2WRU - chains A and B; structure by X-ray diffraction, 1.57 A resolution.

== Chain A ==
Molecule: Insulin A chain
Reference sequence: P01308 (INS_HUMAN); residues 1-21 here correspond to UniProt positions 90-110 (UniProt number = residue number + 89)
Amino-acid sequence (21 residues; row label = number of the first residue in the row):
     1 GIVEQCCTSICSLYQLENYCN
Disulfide bonds: Cys6-Cys11

== Chain B ==
Molecule: Insulin B chain
Reference sequence: P01308 (INS_HUMAN); residues 1-26 here correspond to UniProt positions 25-50 (UniProt number = residue number + 24)
Amino-acid sequence (26 residues; each row starts with the number of its first residue):
     1 FVNQHLCGSHLVEALYLVCGERGFFA
Not modelled in the structure: 1
Construct notes: engineered mutation Ala26 (Tyr50 in P01308)
Modified residues: Ala26 (n^2^-methyl-l-alaninamide; ZZJ)
From the paper describing this entry:
  - conformationally variable residues (loop rearrangement): Asn3 to His5

== Interface between chain A and chain B ==
Cross-chain cystine bridges: Cys7(A)-Cys7(B), Cys20(A)-Cys19(B)
Contacting residue pairs - 25 pairs, chain A then chain B:
  Ile2(A) - Leu11(B)  hydrophobic
  Ile2(A) - Leu15(B)  hydrophobic
  Cys6(A) - His5(B)
  Cys6(A) - Leu6(B)  hydrogen bond (backbone-backbone)
  Cys6(A) - Leu11(B)  hydrophobic
  Cys7(A) - His5(B)  hydrogen bond (backbone-side chain)
  Cys7(A) - Leu6(B)  hydrogen bond (backbone-backbone)
  Cys7(A) - Cys7(B)  disulfide
  Thr8(A) - His5(B)  hydrogen bond (backbone-side chain)
  Ser9(A) - His5(B)  hydrogen bond (backbone-side chain)
  Ile10(A) - Gln4(B)
  Ile10(A) - His5(B)
  Leu13(A) - Val18(B)  hydrophobic
  Leu16(A) - Leu11(B)  hydrophobic
  Leu16(A) - Ala14(B)  hydrophobic
  Leu16(A) - Leu15(B)  hydrophobic
  Leu16(A) - Val18(B)  hydrophobic
  Glu17(A) - Val18(B)
  Glu17(A) - Arg22(B)  salt bridge
  Cys20(A) - Cys19(B)  disulfide
  Cys20(A) - Arg22(B)
  Cys20(A) - Gly23(B)
  Asn21(A) - Arg22(B)
  Asn21(A) - Gly23(B)  hydrogen bond (backbone-backbone)
  Asn21(A) - Phe24(B)
Also at the interface, not in a pair above, chain A (12 interface residues in all): Tyr19

== Summary ==
The chain A/chain B interface involves 12 residues from each chain, with 2 disulfide bonds, 6 hydrogen bonds
and 1 salt bridge. Polar contacts include Glu17(A)-Arg22(B), Cys7(A)-His5(B) and Thr8(A)-His5(B). The paper
reports conformational variability at Asn3(B).
Here chain A is Insulin A chain and chain B is Insulin B chain. Entry 2WRU (Semi-synthetic highly active
analogue of human insulin NMeAlaB26-DTI- NH2) was determined by X-ray diffraction, deposited together with
2WRV, 2WRW, 2WRX, 2WS0, 2WS1, 2WS4, 2WS6 and 2WS7.
